Entry 6RGO (X-ray diffraction, 3.70 A resolution); this record covers chains C and D of the 4 polymer chains in the assembly.

[Chain C (and D)]
Protein: Autophagy protein 16
From: Ashbya gossypii (strain ATCC 10895 / CBS 109.51 / FGSC 9923 / NRRL Y-1056)
Notes: chain D of this document is another copy of the same molecule, construct and numbering; everything in this record applies to it too
UniProtKB: Q755K3 (ATG16_ASHGO); numbering as in UniProt (aligned over 70-124)
Sequence (55 residues; each row starts with the number of its first residue):
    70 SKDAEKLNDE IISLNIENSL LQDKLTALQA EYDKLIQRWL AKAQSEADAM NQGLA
Disordered / not traced: 108-124 (chain D: 105-124)

[How chain C and chain D interact]
Contacting residue pairs - 24 pairs, chain C then chain D:
  Leu-76(C) / Ile-80(D)  hydrophobic
  Asn-77(C) / Leu-76(D)
  Ile-80(C) / Leu-76(D)  hydrophobic
  Ile-80(C) / Ile-80(D)  hydrophobic
  Ile-80(C) / Leu-83(D)
  Leu-83(C) / Ile-80(D)  hydrophobic
  Leu-83(C) / Asn-84(D)
  Asn-84(C) / Leu-83(D)
  Glu-86(C) / Asn-87(D)
  Asn-87(C) / Leu-83(D)  hydrogen bond (side chain-backbone)
  Asn-87(C) / Glu-86(D)  hydrogen bond
  Asn-87(C) / Asn-87(D)
  Asn-87(C) / Leu-90(D)
  Leu-90(C) / Leu-90(D)  hydrophobic
  Gln-91(C) / Leu-90(D)
  Leu-94(C) / Leu-90(D)  hydrophobic
  Leu-94(C) / Leu-94(D)  hydrophobic
  Leu-97(C) / Leu-97(D)  hydrophobic
  Leu-97(C) / Gln-98(D)
  Gln-98(C) / Leu-97(D)
  Glu-100(C) / Tyr-101(D)  hydrogen bond
  Tyr-101(C) / Glu-100(D)  hydrogen bond
  Tyr-101(C) / Tyr-101(D)  hydrophobic
  Ile-105(C) / Leu-104(D)  hydrophobic
Other interface residues (no listed pair), chain C (17 interface residues in all): Ala-73, Glu-79
Other interface residues (no listed pair), chain D (18 interface residues in all): Ala-73, Asn-77, Glu-79, Gln-91, Lys-93

[Overview]
Chain C and chain D form an interface of 17 and 18 residues respectively; the contacts include 4 hydrogen
bonds. Polar contacts include Asn-87(C)/Leu-83(D), Asn-87(C)/Glu-86(D) and Glu-100(C)/Tyr-101(D).
Both chains are Autophagy protein 16 (Ashbya gossypii (strain ATCC 10895 / CBS 109.51 / FGSC 9923 / NRRL
Y-1056)). Entry 6RGO (Complex of KlAtg21 with coiled-coil of AgAtg16) was determined by X-ray diffraction.
